3RUV - chains B and C of the 4 polymer chains in the assembly; structure by X-ray diffraction, 2.24 A resolution.

Chain B (and C):
Protein: Chaperonin
From: Methanococcus maripaludis
Notes: chain C of this document is another copy of the same molecule, construct and numbering; everything in this record applies to it too
UniProt: Q877G8 (Q877G8_METMI); residue numbers follow UniProt; this construct covers 1-543
Chain sequence (543 residues; numbered 1 to 543; the number before each row is that of its first residue):
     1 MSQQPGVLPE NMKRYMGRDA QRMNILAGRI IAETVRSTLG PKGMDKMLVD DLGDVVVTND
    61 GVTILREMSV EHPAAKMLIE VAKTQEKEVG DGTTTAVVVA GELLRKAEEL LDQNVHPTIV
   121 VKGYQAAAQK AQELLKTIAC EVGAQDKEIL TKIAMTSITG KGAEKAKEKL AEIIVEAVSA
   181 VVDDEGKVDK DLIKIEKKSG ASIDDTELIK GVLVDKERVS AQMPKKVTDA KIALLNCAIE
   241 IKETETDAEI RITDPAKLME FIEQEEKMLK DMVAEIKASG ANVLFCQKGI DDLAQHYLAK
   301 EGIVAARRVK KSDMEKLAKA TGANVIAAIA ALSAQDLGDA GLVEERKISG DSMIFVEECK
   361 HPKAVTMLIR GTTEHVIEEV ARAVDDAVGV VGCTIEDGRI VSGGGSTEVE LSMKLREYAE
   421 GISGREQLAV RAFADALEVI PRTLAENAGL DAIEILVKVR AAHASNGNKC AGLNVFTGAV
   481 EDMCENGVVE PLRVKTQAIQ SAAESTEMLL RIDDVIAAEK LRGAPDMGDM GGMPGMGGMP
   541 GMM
Not modelled in the structure: 1-3, 520-543
Construct notes: engineered mutation A327 (Thr in Q877G8), A328 (Asn in Q877G8), A330 (Lys in Q877G8), A331 (Asp in Q877G8)
Bound ions: Mg2+ site 1: D60, D386; Mg2+ site 2: D91 (together with AMP-PNP)
Small-molecule neighbours: AMP-PNP (ANP; phosphoaminophosphonic acid-adenylate ester): T38, L39, G40, P41, N59, D60, G61, D91, G92, T93, T94, T95, T156, T159, G160, K161, D386, G403, G404, I440, L444, L473, N474, V475, F476, V488, E490, K495
From the paper describing this entry:
  - binding site for AMP-PNP: N59, G61, D91, T93, T94, G160, K161, N474, F476
  - catalytic residues: D60, D386 (citing earlier work)
  - mutagenesis - G160S, K161A, E164A: decreased catalytic activity on ATP
  - mutagenesis - K161A, E164A: decreased binding to ATP
  - mutagenesis - G160S: unchanged binding to ATP

Interface between chain B and chain C:
Residue-residue contacts (116):
  Y15(B) with Q4(C)
  M23(B) with P5(C)
  A27(B) with V7(C), hydrophobic
  I30(B) with V7(C), hydrophobic
  I31(B) with V7(C), hydrophobic
  T34(B) with L8(C)
  S37(B) with D513(C)
  K42(B) with H116(C); T118(C)
  G43(B) with R511(C)
  M44(B) with P117(C), hydrophobic; T118(C); R511(C); D513(C)
  D45(B) with R511(C), salt bridge; I512(C); D513(C), hydrogen bond (backbone-backbone); D514(C)
  K46(B) with D514(C), salt bridge
  M47(B) with N24(C); P73(C), hydrophobic; I512(C), hydrophobic; D514(C), hydrogen bond (backbone-backbone); V515(C), hydrophobic; I516(C), hydrogen bond (backbone-backbone)
  L48(B) with I516(C)
  V49(B) with P73(C), hydrophobic; I516(C), hydrogen bond (backbone-backbone); A517(C); A518(C), hydrogen bond (backbone-backbone)
  D50(B) with A518(C)
  D51(B) with A518(C); E519(C)
  G53(B) with K76(C), hydrogen bond (backbone-side chain)
  V55(B) with P73(C), hydrophobic; M77(C), hydrophobic
  V57(B) with M508(C), hydrophobic
  N59(B) with R511(C)
  M68(B) with L8(C), hydrophobic; I516(C), hydrophobic
  S69(B) with P9(C)
  V70(B) with V7(C)
  H72(B) with P5(C); G6(C); V7(C)
  A75(B) with V7(C), hydrophobic
  K161(B) with R511(C), hydrogen bond (backbone-side chain)
  G162(B) with R511(C)
  E164(B) with V121(C); Q125(C), hydrogen bond (backbone-side chain); R511(C), salt bridge
  K165(B) with R511(C)
  K167(B) with Q125(C), hydrogen bond
  S199(B) with K87(C)
  G200(B) with T84(C); E88(C); Q497(C), hydrogen bond (backbone-side chain)
  A201(B) with Q497(C); Q500(C)
  S202(B) with Q500(C); E504(C)
  I203(B) with E504(C), hydrogen bond (backbone-side chain)
  Q222(B) with N324(C)
  E243(B) with E245(C); T246(C)
  E249(B) with D247(C); E249(C)
  I250(B) with T246(C); D247(C), hydrogen bond (backbone-backbone); A248(C); E249(C), hydrogen bond (backbone-backbone)
  R251(B) with E249(C); R251(C)
  I252(B) with E249(C), hydrogen bond (backbone-backbone); I250(C); R251(C), hydrogen bond (backbone-backbone); F261(C), hydrophobic
  T253(B) with R251(C); F261(C)
  D254(B) with F261(C)
  P255(B) with E260(C); F261(C), hydrophobic; Q264(C)
  L258(B) with Q264(C)
  M259(B) with Q264(C); M268(C), hydrophobic
  F261(B) with T244(C)
  I262(B) with K242(C); T244(C)
  E265(B) with T244(C); E245(C), hydrogen bond (side chain-backbone); T246(C), hydrogen bond
  E266(B) with K242(C), salt bridge
  D292(B) with N236(C); K288(C), salt bridge; A327(C)
  L293(B) with A328(C), hydrophobic
  H296(B) with I326(C); A331(C)
  K347(B) with D189(C), salt bridge; D191(C), salt bridge
  S349(B) with K87(C)
  G371(B) with E504(C)
  T372(B) with T84(C), hydrogen bond (backbone-side chain); Q497(C); Q500(C); S501(C); E504(C), hydrogen bond
  T373(B) with E80(C), hydrogen bond; V81(C)
  E374(B) with E80(C), hydrogen bond (backbone-side chain)
  H375(B) with M77(C); E80(C), salt bridge; M508(C)
  V376(B) with E504(C); M508(C)
Other interface residues (no listed pair), chain B (70 interface residues in all): L26, P41, D54, E71, K226, I241, A248, N447
Other interface residues (no listed pair), chain C (63 interface residues in all): R14, M23, E71, A74, E185, V325, S505

Overview:
Chain B and chain C form an interface of 70 and 63 residues respectively; the contacts include 21 hydrogen
bonds and 8 salt bridges. Polar pairs include D45(B)-R511(C), K46(B)-D514(C) and E164(B)-R511(C). Ligands of
chain B: AMP-PNP. The paper reports catalytic residues D60(B) and D386(B); G160S, K161A and E164A of chain B
reduce catalytic activity on ATP.
Both chains are Chaperonin (Methanococcus maripaludis). Entry 3RUV (Crystal structure of Cpn-rls in complex
with ATP analogue from Methanococcus maripaludis) was determined by X-ray diffraction, deposited together with
3RUQ, 3RUS and 3RUW.
